9QB3 - chains C and b of the 20 polymer chains in the assembly; structure by electron microscopy, 3.90 A resolution.

# Chain C
Name: H/ACA ribonucleoprotein complex subunit DKC1
Source organism: Homo sapiens
Notes: EC 5.4.99.-
UniProt: O60832 (DKC1_HUMAN); numbering as in UniProt (aligned over 1-514)
Amino-acid sequence (514 residues; row label = number of the first residue in the row):
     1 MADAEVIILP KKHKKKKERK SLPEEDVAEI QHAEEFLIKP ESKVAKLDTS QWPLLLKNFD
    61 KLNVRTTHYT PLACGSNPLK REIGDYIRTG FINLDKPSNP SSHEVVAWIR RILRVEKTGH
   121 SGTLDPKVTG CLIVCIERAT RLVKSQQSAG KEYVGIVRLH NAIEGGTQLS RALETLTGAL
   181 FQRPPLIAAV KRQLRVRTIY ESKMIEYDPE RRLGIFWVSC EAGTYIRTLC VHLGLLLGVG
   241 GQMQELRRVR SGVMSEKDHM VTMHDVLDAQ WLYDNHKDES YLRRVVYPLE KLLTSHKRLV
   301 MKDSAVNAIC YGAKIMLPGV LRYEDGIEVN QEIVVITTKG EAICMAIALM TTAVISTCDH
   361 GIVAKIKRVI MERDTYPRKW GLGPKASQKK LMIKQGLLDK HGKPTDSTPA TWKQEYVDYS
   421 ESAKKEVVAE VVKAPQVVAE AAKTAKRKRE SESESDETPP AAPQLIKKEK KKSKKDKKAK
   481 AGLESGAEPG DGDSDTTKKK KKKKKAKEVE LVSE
Not modelled in the structure: 1-22, 187-191, 422-514
Curated features (UniProtKB/Swiss-Prot):
  - region: Ala2 to Ser21 (Nucleolar localization)
  - active site: Asp125 (Nucleophile)
  - modified residue: Ala2 (N-acetylalanine), Ser21 (Phosphoserine), Ser387 (Phosphoserine), Ser451 (Phosphoserine), Ser453 (Phosphoserine), Ser455 (Phosphoserine), Thr458 (Phosphothreonine), Ser485 (Phosphoserine), Ser494 (Phosphoserine), Ser513 (Phosphoserine)
  - cross-link (Glycyl lysine isopeptide (Lys-Gly)): Lys20 (interchain with G-Cter in SUMO2), Lys39 (interchain with G-Cter in SUMO2), Lys43 (interchain with G-Cter in SUMO2), Lys191 (interchain with G-Cter in SUMO2), Lys394 (interchain with G-Cter in SUMO2), Lys413 (interchain with G-Cter in SUMO1), Lys424 (interchain with G-Cter in SUMO2), Lys433 (interchain with G-Cter in SUMO2), Lys467 (interchain with G-Cter in SUMO2)
  - natural variant: Ala2 (A2V: In DKCX), Phe36 (F36V: In DKCX), Leu37 (deletion: In DKCX), Ile38 (I38T: In HHS), Lys39 (K39E: In DKCX), Pro40 (P40R: In DKCX), Glu41 (E41K: In DKCX), Thr49 (T49M: In HHS), Leu54 (L54V: In DKCX), Leu56 (L56S: In DKCX), Arg65 (R65T: In DKCX), Thr66 (T66A: In DKCX), 10 further natural variant entries in UniProt
  - mutagenesis: Ala353 (A353R: Increases interaction with SHQ1)
What the authors report for this chain:
  - mutagenesis - R158W/R211A/R212A, R158W/R211D/R212D, R211D/R212D: decreased binding to incorporation into telomerase
  - mutagenesis - R158W, R211A/R212A: decreased binding to telomerase incorporation
  - mutagenesis - R158W/R211D/R212D: decreased binding to hTR

# Chain b
Molecule: hTR, human telomerase RNA
Source organism: Homo sapiens
Sequence (451 nucleotides; row label = number of the first residue in the row; note: 3 numbers in that range are skipped by the numbering (no residue carries them; nothing is unmodelled there); a row labelled like 397A-397C holds insertion residues (397A, then the next letters in order)):
     1 GGGUUGCGGA GGGUGGGCCU GGGAGGGGUG GUGGCCAUUU UUUGUCUAAC CCUAACUGAG
    61 AAGGGCGUAG GCGCCGUGCU UUUGCUCCCC GCGCGCUGUU UUUCUCGCUG ACUUUCAGCG
   121 GGCGGAAAAG CCUCGGCCUG CCGCCUUCCA CCGUUCAUUC UAGAGCAAAC AAAAAAUGUC
   181 AGCUGCUGGC CCGUUCGCCC CUCCCGGGGA CCUGCGGCGG GUCGCCUGCC CAGCCCCCGA
   241 ACCCCGCCUG GAGGCCGCGG UCGGCCCGGG GCUUCUCCGG AGGCACCCAC UGCCACCGCG
   301 AAGAGUUGGG CUCUGUCAGC CGCGGGUCUC UCGGGGGCGA GGGCGAGGUU CAGGCCUUUC
   361 AGGCCGCAGG AAGAGGAACG GAGCGAGUCC CCGC
   397 G
397A-397C CGC
   399 GGCGCGAUUC CCUGAGCUGU GGGACGUGCA CCCAGGACUC GGCUCACACA UGC
Not modelled in the structure: 1-17, 32-194, 248-321, 356-361, 397A-397C, 439, 451

# How chain C and chain b interact
Pairs across the interface (8):
  Arg158(C) with C328(b), sugar contact; U329(b), hydrogen bond to the base
  Glu210(C) with C243(b), hydrogen bond to the sugar; G326(b), hydrogen bond to the base; U327(b), base contact
  Arg211(C) with C328(b), sugar contact
  Arg212(C) with C243(b), sugar contact
  Gln244(C) with U329(b), sugar contact
Other interface residues (no listed pair), chain C (7 interface residues in all): Ala162, Pro209
Other interface residues (no listed pair), chain b (6 interface residues in all): C244

# Overview
7 residues of chain C face 6 of chain b across their interface, with 3 hydrogen bonds. Polar pairs include
Arg158(C)-U329(b), Glu210(C)-G326(b) and Glu210(C)-C243(b). From the paper: R158W/R211A/R212A,
R158W/R211D/R212D and R211D/R212D of chain C reduce binding to incorporation into telomerase; R158W and
R211A/R212A of chain C reduce binding to telomerase incorporation.
Chain C is H/ACA ribonucleoprotein complex subunit DKC1 and chain b is hTR, human telomerase RNA, both from
Homo sapiens; the structure, Dimer structure of H/ACA RNP lobe of human telomerase, was determined by electron
microscopy (same publication as 9QAX, 9QAY, 9QAZ and 9QB2).
